PDB entry 7F49 | X-ray diffraction, 2.09 A resolution | chains A and B

== Chain A ==
Name: von Willebrand factor
Source organism: Homo sapiens
Reference sequence: P04275 (VWF_HUMAN); residues 497-705 here correspond to UniProt positions 1260-1468 (UniProt number = residue number + 763)
Chain sequence (210 residues; row label = number of the first residue in the row):
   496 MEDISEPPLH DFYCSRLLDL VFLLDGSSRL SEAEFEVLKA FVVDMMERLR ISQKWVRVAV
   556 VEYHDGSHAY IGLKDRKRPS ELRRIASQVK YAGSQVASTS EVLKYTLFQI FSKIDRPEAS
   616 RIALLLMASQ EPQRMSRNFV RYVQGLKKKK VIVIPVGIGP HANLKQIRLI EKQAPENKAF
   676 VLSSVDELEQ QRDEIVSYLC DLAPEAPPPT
Not modelled in the structure: 496-504, 703-705
Disulfides: Cys509-Cys695
Sequence notes: initiating methionine (496); variant Ala618 (Thr1381 in P04275)
Curated features (UniProtKB/Swiss-Prot):
  - glycosylation: Ser500 (O-linked (GalNAc...) serine), Thr705 (O-linked (GalNAc...) threonine)

== Chain B ==
Molecule: Bt-100
Sequence (30 nucleotides; each row starts with the number of its first residue):
     1 GCCXGGGXCC UXXGXCXCXU GUCCCUGGCT
Modified / non-standard residues: OMG (o2'-methylguanosine-5'-monophosphate) at position 1, OMC (o2'-methylycytidine-5'-monophosphate) at position 2, OMC (o2'-methylycytidine-5'-monophosphate) at position 3, A2M (2'-O-methyladenosine 5'-(dihydrogen phosphate)) at position 4, OMG (o2'-methylguanosine-5'-monophosphate) at position 5, OMG (o2'-methylguanosine-5'-monophosphate) at position 6, OMG (o2'-methylguanosine-5'-monophosphate) at position 7, A2M (2'-O-methyladenosine 5'-(dihydrogen phosphate)) at position 8, OMC (o2'-methylycytidine-5'-monophosphate) at position 9, OMC (o2'-methylycytidine-5'-monophosphate) at position 10, OMU (o2'-methyluridine 5'-monophosphate) at position 11, A2M (2'-O-methyladenosine 5'-(dihydrogen phosphate)) at position 12, A2M (2'-O-methyladenosine 5'-(dihydrogen phosphate)) at position 13, OMG (o2'-methylguanosine-5'-monophosphate) at position 14, A2M (2'-O-methyladenosine 5'-(dihydrogen phosphate)) at position 15, OMC (o2'-methylycytidine-5'-monophosphate) at position 16, A2M (2'-O-methyladenosine 5'-(dihydrogen phosphate)) at position 17, OMC (o2'-methylycytidine-5'-monophosphate) at position 18, A2M (2'-O-methyladenosine 5'-(dihydrogen phosphate)) at position 19, OMU (o2'-methyluridine 5'-monophosphate) at position 20, OMG (o2'-methylguanosine-5'-monophosphate) at position 21, OMU (o2'-methyluridine 5'-monophosphate) at position 22, OMC (o2'-methylycytidine-5'-monophosphate) at position 23, OMC (o2'-methylycytidine-5'-monophosphate) at position 24, OMC (o2'-methylycytidine-5'-monophosphate) at position 25, OMU (o2'-methyluridine 5'-monophosphate) at position 26, OMG (o2'-methylguanosine-5'-monophosphate) at position 27, OMG (o2'-methylguanosine-5'-monophosphate) at position 28, OMC (o2'-methylycytidine-5'-monophosphate) at position 29

== Chain A / chain B interface ==
Pairs across the interface (38):
  Asp560(A) - OMC_18(B)  hydrogen bond to the base
  Glu596(A) - OMC_18(B)  base contact
  Lys599(A) - A2M_15(B)  base contact
  Lys599(A) - A2M_17(B)  base contact
  Lys599(A) - OMC_18(B)  salt bridge to the phosphate
  Leu602(A) - A2M_12(B)  base contact
  Leu602(A) - OMG_14(B)  base contact
  Phe603(A) - OMG_14(B)  base contact
  Phe603(A) - A2M_15(B)  base contact
  Gln604(A) - A2M_15(B)  base contact
  Ser607(A) - OMG_14(B)  base contact
  Gln628(A) - OMG_6(B)  phosphate contact
  Arg629(A) - OMC_18(B)  hydrogen bond to the base
  Met630(A) - OMC_18(B)  sugar contact
  Arg632(A) - OMC_18(B)  sugar contact
  Arg632(A) - A2M_19(B)  salt bridge to the phosphate
  Arg632(A) - OMU_20(B)  salt bridge to the phosphate
  Asn633(A) - A2M_17(B)  hydrogen bond to the phosphate
  Asn633(A) - OMC_18(B)  hydrogen bond to the phosphate
  Asn633(A) - A2M_19(B)  base contact
  Val635(A) - A2M_8(B)  phosphate contact
  Val635(A) - OMC_9(B)  phosphate contact
  Arg636(A) - OMC_10(B)  salt bridge to the phosphate
  Arg636(A) - OMU_11(B)  salt bridge to the phosphate
  Arg636(A) - A2M_12(B)  base contact
  Tyr637(A) - A2M_17(B)  hydrogen bond to the sugar
  Tyr637(A) - OMC_18(B)  hydrogen bond to the phosphate
  Gln639(A) - OMC_9(B)  hydrogen bond to the phosphate
  Gln639(A) - A2M_12(B)  base contact
  Gly640(A) - A2M_12(B)  base contact
  Lys643(A) - OMC_10(B)  salt bridge to the phosphate
  Lys643(A) - A2M_12(B)  base contact
  Lys643(A) - A2M_13(B)  base contact
  Lys644(A) - A2M_13(B)  base contact
  Lys644(A) - OMG_14(B)  hydrogen bond to the base
  Lys660(A) - OMG_7(B)  salt bridge to the phosphate
  Leu664(A) - A2M_8(B)  phosphate contact
  Lys667(A) - A2M_8(B)  salt bridge to the phosphate
Other interface residues (no listed pair), chain A (23 interface residues in all): Ile609
Other interface residues (no listed pair), chain B (15 interface residues in all): OMC_16
The authors on this interface:
  - pairs named by the authors: Arg632(A)-OMU_20(B), Arg636(A)-OMC_10(B), Arg636(A)-OMU_11(B), Gln639(A)-OMC_9(B)
  - interface residues, chain A: Gln604(A), Arg632(A), Arg636(A)

== Overview ==
23 residues of chain A and 15 residues of chain B are in contact; the contacts include 8 hydrogen bonds and 8
salt bridges. Polar contacts include Asp560(A)-OMC_18(B), Arg629(A)-OMC_18(B) and Lys644(A)-OMG_14(B). The
paper describes contacts between Arg632(A) and OMU_20(B), Arg636(A) and OMC_10(B) and Arg636(A) and OMU_11(B)
among others. From the paper: interface residues Gln604(A), Arg632(A) and Arg636(A).
Chain A is von Willebrand factor (Homo sapiens) and chain B is Bt-100; the structure, von Willebrand factor
(VWF) A1 domain with BT-100 aptamer RNA, was determined by X-ray diffraction.
